PDB entry 2QFQ | X-ray diffraction, 1.50 A resolution | chain A

Chain A:
Molecule: 3-phosphoshikimate 1-carboxyvinyltransferase
From: Escherichia coli
Notes: EC 2.5.1.19
Reference sequence: P0A6D3 (AROA_ECOLI); numbering as in UniProt (aligned over 1-427)
Sequence (427 residues; numbered 1 to 427; the number before each row is that of its first residue):
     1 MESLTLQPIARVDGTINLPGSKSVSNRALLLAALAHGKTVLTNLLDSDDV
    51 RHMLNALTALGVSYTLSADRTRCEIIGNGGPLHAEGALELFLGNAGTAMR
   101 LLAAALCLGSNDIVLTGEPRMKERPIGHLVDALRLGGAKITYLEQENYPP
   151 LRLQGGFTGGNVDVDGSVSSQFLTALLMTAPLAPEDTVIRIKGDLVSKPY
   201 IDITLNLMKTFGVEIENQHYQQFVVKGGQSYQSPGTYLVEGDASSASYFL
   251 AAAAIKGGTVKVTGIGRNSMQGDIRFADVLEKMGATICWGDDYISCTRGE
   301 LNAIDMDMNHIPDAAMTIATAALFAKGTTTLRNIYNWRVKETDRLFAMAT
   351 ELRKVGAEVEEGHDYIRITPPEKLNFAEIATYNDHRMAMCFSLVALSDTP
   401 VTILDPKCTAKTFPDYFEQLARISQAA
Sequence notes: engineered mutation Leu101 (Pro in P0A6D3)
Curated features (UniProtKB/Swiss-Prot):
  - active site: Asp313 (Proton acceptor)
  - binding site (3-phosphoshikimate): Lys22, Ser23, Arg27, Ser169, Ser170, Gln171, Ser197, Asp313, Asn336, Lys340
  - binding site (phosphoenolpyruvate): Lys22, Gly96, Arg124, Gln171, Arg344, Arg386, Lys411
  - site (Modified by bromopyruvate): Cys408, Lys411
  - mutagenesis: Gly96 (G96A: Insensitive to glyphosate with unaltered affinity for its first substrate S3P, but displays a 30-fold lower affinity for its second substrate PEP), Thr97 (T97I: This mutant is sensitive to glyphosate and causes a substantial decrease in the affinity for PEP. Is insensitive to glyphosate but maintains high affinity for PEP; when associated with S-101), Asp313 (D313A: The enolpyruvyl transfer reaction is halted after formation of the tetrahedral adduct of the substrates)
Small-molecule neighbours: shikimate-3-phosphate (S3P): Lys22, Ser23, Arg27, Thr97, Val168, Ser169, Ser170, Gln171, Ser197, Tyr200, Pro312, Asp313, Asn336, Lys340
What the authors report for this chain:
  - mutagenesis - P101L: decreased catalytic activity
  - mutagenesis - P101L (2-fold): decreased binding to shikimate-3-phosphate
  - mutagenesis - P101L (2-fold): decreased binding to P-enolpyruvate

Summary:
Bound to chain A: shikimate-3-phosphate. From UniProt: active-site residue Asp313, 10 residues binding
3-phosphoshikimate, 7 phosphoenolpyruvate-binding residues and 3 mutagenesis sites. From the paper: P101L
reduces catalytic activity; P101L reduces binding to shikimate-3-phosphate.
Chain A is 3-phosphoshikimate 1-carboxyvinyltransferase (Escherichia coli); the structure, E. coli EPSP
synthase Pro101Leu liganded with S3P, was determined by X-ray diffraction together with 2QFS, 2QFT and 2QFU
from the same study.
